Entry 6KQG (X-ray diffraction, 2.78 A resolution); this record covers chains D and F of the 9 polymer chains in the assembly.

== Chain D ==
Name: DNA-directed RNA polymerase subunit beta'
Organism: Thermus thermophilus (strain HB8 / ATCC 27634 / DSM 579)
Notes: EC 2.7.7.6
UniProt: Q8RQE8 (RPOC_THET8); residue numbers follow UniProt; this construct covers 1-1524
Amino-acid sequence (1524 residues; each row starts with the number of its first residue):
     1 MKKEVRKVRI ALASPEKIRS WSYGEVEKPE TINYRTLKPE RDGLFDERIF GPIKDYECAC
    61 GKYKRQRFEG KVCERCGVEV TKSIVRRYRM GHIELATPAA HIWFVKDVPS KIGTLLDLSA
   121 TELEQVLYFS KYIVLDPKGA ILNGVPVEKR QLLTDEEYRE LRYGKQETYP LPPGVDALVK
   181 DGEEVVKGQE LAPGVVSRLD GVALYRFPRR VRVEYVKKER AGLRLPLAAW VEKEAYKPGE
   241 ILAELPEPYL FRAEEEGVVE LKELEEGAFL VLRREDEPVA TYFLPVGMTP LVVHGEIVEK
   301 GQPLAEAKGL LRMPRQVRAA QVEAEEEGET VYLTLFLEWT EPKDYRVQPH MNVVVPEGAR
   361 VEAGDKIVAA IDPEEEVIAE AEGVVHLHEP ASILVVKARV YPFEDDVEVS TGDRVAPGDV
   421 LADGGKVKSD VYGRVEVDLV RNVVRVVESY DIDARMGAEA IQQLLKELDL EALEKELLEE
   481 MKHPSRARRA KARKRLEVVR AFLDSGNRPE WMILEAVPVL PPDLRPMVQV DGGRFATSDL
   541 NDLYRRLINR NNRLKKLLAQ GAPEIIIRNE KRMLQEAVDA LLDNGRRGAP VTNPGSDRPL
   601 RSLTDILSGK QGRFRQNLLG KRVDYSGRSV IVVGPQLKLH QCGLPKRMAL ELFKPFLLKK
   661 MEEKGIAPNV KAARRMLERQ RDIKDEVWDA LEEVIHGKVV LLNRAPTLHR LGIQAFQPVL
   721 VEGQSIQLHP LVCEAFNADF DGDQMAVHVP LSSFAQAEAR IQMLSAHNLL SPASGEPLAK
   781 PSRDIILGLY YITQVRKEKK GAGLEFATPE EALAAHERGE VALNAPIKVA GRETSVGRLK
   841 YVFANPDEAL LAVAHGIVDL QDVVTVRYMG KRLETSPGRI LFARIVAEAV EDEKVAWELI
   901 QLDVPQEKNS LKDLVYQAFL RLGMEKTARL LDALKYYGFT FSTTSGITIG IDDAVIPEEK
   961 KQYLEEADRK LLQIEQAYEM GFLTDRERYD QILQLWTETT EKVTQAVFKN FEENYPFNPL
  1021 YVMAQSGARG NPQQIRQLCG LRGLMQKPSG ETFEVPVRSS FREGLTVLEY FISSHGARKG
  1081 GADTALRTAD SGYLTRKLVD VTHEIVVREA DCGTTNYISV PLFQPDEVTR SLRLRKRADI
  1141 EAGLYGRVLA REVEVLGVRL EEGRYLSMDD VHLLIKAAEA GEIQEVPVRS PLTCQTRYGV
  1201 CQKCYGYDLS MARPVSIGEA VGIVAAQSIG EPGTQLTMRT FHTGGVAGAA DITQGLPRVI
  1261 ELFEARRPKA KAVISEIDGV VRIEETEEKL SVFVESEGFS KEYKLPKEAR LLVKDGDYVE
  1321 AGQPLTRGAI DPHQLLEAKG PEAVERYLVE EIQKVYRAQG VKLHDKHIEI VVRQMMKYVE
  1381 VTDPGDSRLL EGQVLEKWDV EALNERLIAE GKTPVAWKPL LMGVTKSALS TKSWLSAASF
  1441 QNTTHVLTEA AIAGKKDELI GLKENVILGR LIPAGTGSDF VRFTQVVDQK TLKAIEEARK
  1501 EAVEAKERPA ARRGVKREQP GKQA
Unresolved in the structure: 1-2, 1238-1251, 1503-1524
Bound ions: Zn2+ site 1: Cys58, Cys60, Cys73, Cys76; Mg2+ site 1: Asp739, Asp741, Asp743 (shared with 1 residue of chain I); Mg2+ site 2 near Lys840 (its only coordinating residue here); Zn2+ site 2: Cys1112, Cys1194, Cys1201, Cys1204

== Chain F ==
Name: RNA polymerase sigma factor SigA
Organism: Thermus thermophilus (strain HB8 / ATCC 27634 / DSM 579)
UniProt: Q5SKW1 (Q5SKW1_THET8); residues 1-423 here = UniProt positions 1-423
Amino-acid sequence (443 residues; row label = number of the first residue in the row; numbers below 1 keep their minus sign (Met-19 is residue -19)):
   -19 MGSSHHHHHH SSGLVPRGSH MKKSKRKNAQ AQEAQETEVL VQEEAEELPE FPEGEPDPDL
    41 EDPDLTLEDD LLDLPEEGEG LDLEEEEEDL PIPKISTSDP VRQYLHEIGQ VPLLTLEEEV
   101 ELARKVEEGM EAIKKLSEIT GLDPDLIREV VRAKILGSAR VRHIPGLKET LDPKTVEEID
   161 QKLKSLPKEH KRYLHIAREG EAARQHLIEA NLRLVVSIAK KYTGRGLSFL DLIQEGNQGL
   221 IRAVEKFEYK RRFKFSTYAT WWIRQAINRA IADQARTIRI PVHMVETINK LSRTARQLQQ
   281 ELGREPTYEE IAEAMGPGWD AKRVEETLKI AQEPVSLETP IGDEKDSFYG DFIPDEHLPS
   341 PVDAATQSLL SEELEKALSK LSEREAMVLK LRKGLIDGRE HTLEEVGAFF GVTRERIRQI
   401 ENKALRKLKY HESRTRKLRD FLD
Unresolved in the structure: -19 to 77, 320-327
Sequence notes: initiating methionine (-19); expression tag (-18 to 0)
Bound ions: Mg2+: Ala292, Gly296, Trp299

== Interface between chain D and chain F ==
Residue-residue contacts (133):
  Glu30(D) with Arg259(F), salt bridge
  Thr31(D) with Thr257(F), hydrogen bond (side chain-backbone); Ile258(F)
  Ile32(D) with Ile258(F)
  Tyr34(D) with Ile258(F), hydrophobic; Arg259(F); Ile260(F), hydrophobic; Pro261(F); Met264(F); Ile310(F), hydrophobic
  Ile53(D) with His337(F)
  Arg65(D) with Gly378(F), hydrogen bond (side chain-backbone)
  Arg67(D) with Asp377(F); Arg379(F)
  Ser83(D) with His337(F), hydrogen bond
  Tyr128(D) with Gln83(F)
  Phe129(D) with Glu87(F)
  Ser130(D) with Gln83(F)
  Glu156(D) with Gln90(F)
  Arg206(D) with Glu101(F), salt bridge
  Phe207(D) with Glu97(F); Glu98(F); Glu101(F)
  Pro349(D) with Leu96(F), hydrophobic; Glu97(F)
  His350(D) with Leu96(F); Arg232(F)
  Asn352(D) with Arg104(F)
  Ile371(D) with Tyr229(F), hydrophobic; Lys230(F); Arg232(F)
  Asp372(D) with Arg232(F), salt bridge
  Ala391(D) with Glu97(F)
  Asp406(D) with Lys171(F), salt bridge
  Val407(D) with Lys171(F), hydrogen bond (backbone-side chain); His175(F)
  Glu408(D) with Lys164(F); Lys171(F), salt bridge
  Val409(D) with Lys164(F); His175(F)
  Ser410(D) with Lys164(F); Leu174(F); His175(F); Arg178(F)
  Thr411(D) with Arg178(F), hydrogen bond (backbone-side chain)
  Asp413(D) with Lys164(F), salt bridge; Arg178(F), salt bridge
  Arg434(D) with Ile135(F), hydrogen bond (side chain-backbone)
  Val437(D) with His175(F)
  Leu439(D) with Arg172(F)
  Pro526(D) with Leu317(F)
  Met527(D) with Thr257(F)
  Val530(D) with Tyr329(F); Ile333(F), hydrophobic
  Gly533(D) with Lys309(F)
  Arg534(D) with Gln312(F), hydrogen bond; Glu313(F), hydrogen bond (side chain-backbone)
  Phe535(D) with Pro314(F); Val315(F), hydrogen bond (backbone-backbone)
  Ala536(D) with Val315(F); Leu317(F), hydrophobic; Tyr329(F), hydrophobic
  Thr537(D) with Pro314(F); Val315(F), hydrogen bond (backbone-backbone); Ser316(F); Leu317(F), hydrogen bond (backbone-backbone)
  Ser538(D) with Leu317(F); Glu318(F)
  Asp539(D) with Ser316(F), hydrogen bond; Glu318(F), hydrogen bond (backbone-side chain)
  Asp542(D) with Thr257(F), hydrogen bond
  Arg545(D) with Gln254(F), hydrogen bond (side chain-backbone); Arg256(F); Thr257(F), hydrogen bond
  Asn549(D) with Gln254(F)
  Arg550(D) with Asp211(F), salt bridge
  Arg553(D) with Asp211(F), salt bridge; Gln214(F); Glu215(F), salt bridge; Gln218(F)
  Lys555(D) with Arg142(F), hydrogen bond (backbone-side chain)
  Lys556(D) with Gln218(F), hydrogen bond
  Leu557(D) with Gln214(F); Ile221(F), hydrophobic
  Leu558(D) with Arg142(F)
  Ala559(D) with Arg142(F); Ile144(F); Pro145(F)
  Gln560(D) with Arg132(F); Arg184(F), hydrogen bond (backbone-side chain); Arg222(F)
  Gly561(D) with Arg132(F); Arg140(F); Arg184(F); Gln185(F), hydrogen bond (backbone-side chain)
  Ala562(D) with Arg140(F), hydrogen bond (backbone-side chain)
  Pro563(D) with Arg140(F); Gln185(F); Ile188(F), hydrophobic; Glu189(F)
  Ile565(D) with Tyr84(F), hydrophobic; Glu87(F); Ile88(F), hydrophobic; Glu189(F); Leu192(F), hydrophobic
  Ile566(D) with Ile188(F), hydrophobic; Leu192(F), hydrophobic; Gln214(F), hydrogen bond (backbone-side chain); Asn217(F)
  Ile567(D) with Arg140(F)
  Arg568(D) with Glu87(F), salt bridge
  Asn569(D) with Tyr84(F); Gln214(F), hydrogen bond
  Glu570(D) with Gln214(F), hydrogen bond
  Arg572(D) with Pro80(F); Gln83(F), hydrogen bond; Tyr84(F); Glu87(F), salt bridge
  Met573(D) with Leu210(F), hydrophobic; Asp211(F); Gln214(F)
  Glu576(D) with Pro80(F)
  Arg598(D) with Ser316(F), hydrogen bond; Glu318(F), hydrogen bond (side chain-backbone)
  Arg601(D) with Glu318(F); Phe328(F)
  Asn669(D) with Asp420(F), hydrogen bond
  Lys671(D) with Asp420(F), hydrogen bond (side chain-backbone); Phe421(F); Asp423(F), salt bridge
  Arg674(D) with Val342(F); Thr346(F), hydrogen bond
  Arg675(D) with Asp420(F)
Other interface residues (no listed pair), chain D (84 interface residues in all): Asn33, Arg35, Ile84, Glu124, Arg159, Tyr163, Arg209, Glu375, Gly412, Val528, Gly532, Glu564, Arg587, Pro594, Ala672
Other interface residues (no listed pair), chain F (81 interface residues in all): Ser78, Val91, Val100, Glu129, Leu136, Leu166, Lys168, Ile176, Gly206, Ser208, Ala255, Leu338, Gly374

== Summary ==
84 residues of chain D face 81 of chain F across their interface, with 30 hydrogen bonds and 13 salt bridges.
Among the polar pairs are Glu30(D)-Arg259(F), Arg206(D)-Glu101(F) and Asp372(D)-Arg232(F). The Zn2+ site 1 is
built by Cys58(D), Cys60(D), Cys73(D) and Cys76(D).
Chain D is DNA-directed RNA polymerase subunit beta' and chain F is RNA polymerase sigma factor SigA, both
from Thermus thermophilus (strain HB8 / ATCC 27634 / DSM 579); the structure, Thermus thermophilus initial
transcription complex comprising sigma A and 5'-OH RNA of 6 nt, was determined by X-ray diffraction together
with 6KQD, 6KQE, 6KQF, 6KQH, 6KQL, 6KQM and 6 further entries from the same study.
